PDB entry 7XVM | X-ray diffraction, 2.84 A resolution | chains G and I of the 22 polymer chains in the assembly

== Chain G ==
Molecule: Histone H2A type 1-B/E
Source organism: Homo sapiens
Reference sequence: P04908 (H2A1B_HUMAN); residues 0-129 here correspond to UniProt positions 1-130 (UniProt number = residue number + 1)
Amino-acid sequence (132 residues; each row starts with the number of its first residue; numbers below 1 keep their minus sign (Gly-2 is residue -2)):
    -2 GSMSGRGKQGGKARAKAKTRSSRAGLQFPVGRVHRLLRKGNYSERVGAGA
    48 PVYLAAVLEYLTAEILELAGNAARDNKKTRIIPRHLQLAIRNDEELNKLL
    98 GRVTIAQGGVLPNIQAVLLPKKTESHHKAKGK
Not modelled in the structure: -2 to 10, 125-129
Sequence notes: expression tag (-2 to -1)
Swiss-Prot annotation at these positions:
  - modified residue: Ser1 (N-acetylserine), Arg3 (Citrulline), Lys5 (N6-(2-hydroxyisobutyryl)lysine), Lys9 (N6-(2-hydroxyisobutyryl)lysine), Lys13 (N6-(beta-hydroxybutyryl)lysine), Lys36 (N6-(2-hydroxyisobutyryl)lysine), Lys74 (N6-(2-hydroxyisobutyryl)lysine), Lys75 (N6-(2-hydroxyisobutyryl)lysine), Lys95 (N6-(2-hydroxyisobutyryl)lysine), Gln104 (N5-methylglutamine), Lys118 (N6-(2-hydroxyisobutyryl)lysine), Lys119 (N6-crotonyllysine), Thr120 (Phosphothreonine), Lys125 (N6-crotonyllysine)
  - cross-link (Glycyl lysine isopeptide (Lys-Gly)): Lys13 (interchain with G-Cter in ubiquitin), Lys15 (interchain with G-Cter in ubiquitin), Lys119 (interchain with G-Cter in ubiquitin)
Ion coordination: Ca2+: Glu91 (shared with 1 residue of chain D)

== Chain I ==
Molecule: 169-nt DNA strand
Source organism: synthetic construct
Sequence (169 nucleotides; numbered -82 to 86; the number before each row is that of its first residue; numbers below 1 keep their minus sign (DG-82 is residue -82)):
   -82 GCTTTTTTTTTTCACAATCCCGGTGCCGAGGCCGCTCAATTGGTCGTAGA
   -32 CAGCTCTAGCACCGCTTAAACGCACGTACGGAATCCGTACGTGCGTTTAA
    18 GCGGTGCTAGAGCTGTCTACGACCAATTGAGCGGCCTCGGCACCGGGATT
    68 GTGAAAAAAAAAAGCTGCA
Ion coordination: Ca2+ site 1: DG-52 (shared with 1 residue of chain J); K+: DT-26, DA-25; Ca2+ site 2 near DG29 (its only coordinating residue here); Ca2+ site 3: DG51 (shared with 1 residue of chain J)

== Interface between chain G and chain I ==
Residue-residue contacts (19):
  Lys13(G) - DT44(I)  hydrogen bond to the sugar
  Ala14(G) - DG46(I)  sugar contact
  Arg29(G) - DC49(I)  salt bridge to the phosphate
  Arg35(G) - DA39(I)  phosphate contact
  Arg42(G) - DG38(I)  hydrogen bond to the sugar
  Arg42(G) - DA39(I)  sugar contact
  Val43(G) - DG38(I)  sugar contact
  Val43(G) - DA39(I)  hydrogen bond to the phosphate
  Gly44(G) - DG38(I)  phosphate contact
  Ala45(G) - DG38(I)  phosphate contact
  Lys75(G) - DC58(I)  phosphate contact
  Lys75(G) - DA59(I)  salt bridge to the phosphate
  Thr76(G) - DG57(I)  hydrogen bond to the phosphate
  Thr76(G) - DC58(I)  hydrogen bond to the phosphate
  Arg77(G) - DG57(I)  hydrogen bond to the sugar
  Arg77(G) - DC58(I)  hydrogen bond to the phosphate
  His123(G) - DT67(I)  phosphate contact
  His123(G) - DG68(I)  salt bridge to the phosphate
  His124(G) - DT67(I)  hydrogen bond to the phosphate
Other interface residues (no listed pair), chain G (16 interface residues in all): His31, Glu41, Lys74
Other interface residues (no listed pair), chain I (14 interface residues in all): DC37, DA43, DT45, DG48

== Overview ==
16 residues of chain G face 14 of chain I across their interface; the contacts include 8 hydrogen bonds and 3
salt bridges. Among the polar pairs are Lys13(G)-DT44(I), Arg42(G)-DG38(I) and Arg77(G)-DG57(I). DT-26(I) and
DA-25(I) coordinate K+.
Chain G is Histone H2A type 1-B/E (Homo sapiens) and chain I is a 169-nt DNA strand (synthetic construct); the
structure, Crystal Structure of Nucleosome-H5 Linker Histone Assembly (sticky-169a DNA fragment), was
determined by X-ray diffraction.
